PDB entry 7BM8 | X-ray diffraction, 2.73 A resolution | chains A and B

# Chain A (and B)
Molecule: Chromosome-partitioning protein ParB
Source organism: Caulobacter vibrioides (strain NA1000 / CB15N)
Notes: chain B of this document is another copy of the same molecule, construct and numbering; everything in this record applies to it too
UniProtKB: B8GW30 (PARB_CAUVN); numbering as in UniProt (aligned over 11-254)
Sequence (257 residues; numbered 11 to 267; the number before each row is that of its first residue):
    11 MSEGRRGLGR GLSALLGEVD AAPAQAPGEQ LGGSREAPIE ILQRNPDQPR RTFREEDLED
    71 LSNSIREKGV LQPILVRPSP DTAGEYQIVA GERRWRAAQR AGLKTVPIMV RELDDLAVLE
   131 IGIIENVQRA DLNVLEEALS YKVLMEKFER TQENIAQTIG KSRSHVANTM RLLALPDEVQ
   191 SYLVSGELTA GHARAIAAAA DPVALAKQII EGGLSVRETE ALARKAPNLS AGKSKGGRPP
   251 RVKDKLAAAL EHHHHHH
Disordered / not traced: 11-41, 222-267
Differences from the reference sequence: expression tag (255-267)
Bound ions: Mg2+: E135, N136 (together with CTP)
Small-molecule neighbours:
  - CTP (cytidine-5'-triphosphate), molecule 1: Q58, R60, L71, S74, I75, G79, V80, L81, Q82, A100, G101, E102, R103, R104, E135, N136, R139
  - CTP, molecule 2: I134, E135, Q138, R139, A140
Reported in the primary citation:
  - binding site for CTP: S74, G79
  - specificity-determining residues: S74, G79
  - mutagenesis - R60A, S74A, G79S, R103A, R104A, N136A, R139A: decreased binding to CTP
  - mutagenesis - Q58A, E102A, E135A: unchanged binding to CTP
  - mutagenesis - Q58A, R60A, S74A, G79S, R103A, R104A, E135A, N136A, R139A: decreased catalytic activity on CTP
  - mutagenesis - E102A: abolished catalytic activity on CTP
  - catalytic residues: Q58, E102
  - mutagenesis - E102A: unchanged binding to DNA
  - mutagenesis - E102A: increased binding to closed DNA substrate
  - mutagenesis - E102A: increased binding to high-salt solution
  - mutagenesis - E102A: decreased growth
  - mutagenesis - E102A: decreased stability

# Chain A / chain B interface
Pairs across the interface (82; chain A residue first):
  G43(A) with S44(B)
  S44(A) with G43(B); S44(B), hydrogen bond (backbone-side chain)
  P59(A) with E146(B); S150(B)
  R60(A) with A140(B), hydrogen bond (side chain-backbone); D141(B), hydrogen bond (side chain-backbone); L142(B); E146(B)
  R61(A) with E146(B), hydrogen bond (backbone-side chain)
  T62(A) with E146(B), hydrogen bond (backbone-side chain)
  D70(A) with Q138(B), hydrogen bond (backbone-side chain)
  L71(A) with Q138(B), hydrogen bond (backbone-side chain)
  S74(A) with I134(B); Q138(B)
  K78(A) with E130(B); I134(B)
  L81(A) with I134(B), hydrophobic
  Q82(A) with Q82(B); P83(B), hydrogen bond (side chain-backbone); R104(B), hydrogen bond
  P83(A) with Q82(B), hydrogen bond (backbone-side chain); M119(B), hydrophobic
  R103(A) with R139(B); A140(B)
  R104(A) with Q82(B), hydrogen bond
  M119(A) with P83(B), hydrophobic
  D125(A) with F158(B)
  L126(A) with L154(B), hydrophobic; F158(B), hydrophobic
  L129(A) with S150(B); V153(B), hydrophobic; L154(B), hydrophobic
  E130(A) with K78(B); T168(B)
  I133(A) with S150(B); L154(B), hydrophobic
  I134(A) with S74(B); K78(B); L81(B), hydrophobic; T168(B); I169(B), hydrophobic
  V137(A) with E147(B); K171(B)
  Q138(A) with D70(B), hydrogen bond (side chain-backbone); L71(B), hydrogen bond (side chain-backbone); S74(B); I169(B), hydrogen bond (side chain-backbone); G170(B), hydrogen bond (side chain-backbone); K171(B)
  R139(A) with R103(B); R139(B); A140(B), hydrogen bond (side chain-backbone); D141(B), salt bridge
  A140(A) with R60(B), hydrogen bond (backbone-side chain); R103(B); R139(B), hydrogen bond (backbone-side chain)
  D141(A) with R60(B); R139(B), salt bridge; D141(B)
  L142(A) with R60(B)
  E146(A) with P59(B); R60(B); R61(B), hydrogen bond (side chain-backbone); T62(B), hydrogen bond (side chain-backbone)
  E147(A) with V137(B)
  S150(A) with P59(B); L129(B); I133(B)
  V153(A) with L129(B), hydrophobic
  L154(A) with L126(B), hydrophobic; L129(B), hydrophobic; I133(B), hydrophobic
  F158(A) with D125(B); L126(B), hydrophobic
  T168(A) with E130(B); I134(B)
  I169(A) with I134(B), hydrophobic; Q138(B), hydrogen bond (backbone-side chain)
  G170(A) with Q138(B), hydrogen bond (backbone-side chain)
  K171(A) with V137(B); Q138(B)
Also at the interface, not in a pair above, chain A (43 interface residues in all): D67, I131, N136, Y151, R160
Also at the interface, not in a pair above, chain B (43 interface residues in all): D67, I131, N136, Y151, R160

# In short
The chain A/chain B interface involves 43 residues from each chain; the contacts include 22 hydrogen bonds and
2 salt bridges. Among the polar pairs are R139(A)-D141(B), S44(A)-S44(B) and R60(A)-A140(B). The paper reports
catalytic residues Q58(A) and E102(A); Q58A, R60A and S74A of chain A, among others, reduce catalytic activity
on CTP; 10 substitutions were tested in all.
Both chains are Chromosome-partitioning protein ParB (Caulobacter vibrioides (strain NA1000 / CB15N)). Entry
7BM8 (Crystal structure of the C-terminally truncated chromosome-partitioning protein ParB from Caulobacter
crescentus complexed with CTP-gamma-S) was determined by X-ray diffraction together with 6T1F from the same
study.
